Entry 6SMH (electron microscopy, 4.30 A resolution (low resolution: residue-level contacts below are approximate; hydrogen-bond / salt-bridge calls are withheld)); this record covers chains C and F of the 16 polymer chains in the assembly.

== Chain C (and F) ==
Protein: Ribulose bisphosphate carboxylase large chain
From: Synechococcus elongatus (strain PCC 7942 / FACHB-805)
Notes: EC 4.1.1.39; chain F of this document is another copy of the same molecule, construct and numbering; everything in this record applies to it too
UniProtKB: Q31NB3 (RBL_SYNE7); residue numbers follow UniProt; this construct covers 19-465
Sequence (447 residues; numbered 19 to 465; the number before each row is that of its first residue):
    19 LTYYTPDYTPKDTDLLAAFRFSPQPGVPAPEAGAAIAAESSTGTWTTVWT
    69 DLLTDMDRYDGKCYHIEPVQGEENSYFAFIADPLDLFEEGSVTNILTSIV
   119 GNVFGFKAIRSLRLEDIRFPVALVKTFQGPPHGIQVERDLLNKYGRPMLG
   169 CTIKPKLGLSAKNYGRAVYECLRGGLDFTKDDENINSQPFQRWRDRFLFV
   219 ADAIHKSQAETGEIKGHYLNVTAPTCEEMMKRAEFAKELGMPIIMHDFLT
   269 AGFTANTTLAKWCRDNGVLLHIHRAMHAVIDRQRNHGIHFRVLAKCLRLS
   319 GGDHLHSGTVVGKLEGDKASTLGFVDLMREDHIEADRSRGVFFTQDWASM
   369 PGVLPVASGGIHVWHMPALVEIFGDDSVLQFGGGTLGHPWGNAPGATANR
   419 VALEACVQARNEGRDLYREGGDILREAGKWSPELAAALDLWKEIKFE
Sequence notes: conflict Pro48 (Asp in Q31NB3), Asp78 (Lys in Q31NB3), Asp100 (Tyr in Q31NB3)

== Chain C / chain F interface ==
Contacting residue pairs - 120 pairs, chain C then chain F:
  Ser59(C) with Lys174(F)
  Thr60(C) with Lys174(F)
  Thr64(C) with Lys172(F); Gly402(F)
  Thr65(C) with Thr403(F); Gly405(F)
  Val66(C) with Lys172(F)
  Tyr77(C) with Phe208(F)
  Asp103(C) with Gln206(F); Phe208(F)
  Leu104(C) with Leu175(F); Gln206(F)
  Phe105(C) with Gln206(F); Pro207(F)
  Glu106(C) with Asn204(F); Ser205(F); Pro242(F); Arg250(F)
  Glu107(C) with Pro207(F)
  Gly108(C) with Pro242(F)
  Ser109(C) with Pro242(F)
  Thr111(C) with Thr240(F); Thr268(F); Ala269(F)
  Asn112(C) with Asn204(F); Gln206(F)
  Leu114(C) with Thr268(F)
  Thr115(C) with Glu201(F); Asn202(F); Asp265(F); Thr268(F)
  Ser116(C) with Asn202(F)
  Val118(C) with Met294(F)
  Gly119(C) with Ala293(F); Met294(F)
  Phe122(C) with Ala296(F); Val297(F); Arg300(F)
  Gly123(C) with Arg300(F)
  Phe124(C) with Arg300(F)
  Lys125(C) with Arg300(F)
  Arg128(C) with Arg300(F)
  Lys172(C) with Thr64(F)
  Lys174(C) with Thr60(F)
  Leu175(C) with Leu104(F)
  Gly176(C) with Tyr77(F)
  Asn202(C) with Thr115(F); Ser116(F)
  Asn204(C) with Glu106(F); Asn112(F)
  Ser205(C) with Glu106(F)
  Gln206(C) with Asp103(F); Leu104(F); Phe105(F); Asn112(F)
  Pro207(C) with Phe105(F); Glu107(F)
  Phe208(C) with Asp103(F)
  Arg210(C) with Glu107(F)
  Thr240(C) with Thr111(F)
  Ala241(C) with Thr272(F)
  Pro242(C) with Glu106(F); Gly108(F); Ser109(F); Thr272(F); Thr275(F)
  Thr243(C) with Thr272(F); Thr276(F)
  Cys244(C) with Cys244(F); Thr272(F); Thr276(F)
  Met248(C) with Glu245(F)
  Arg250(C) with Glu106(F)
  Asp265(C) with Thr115(F)
  Thr268(C) with Thr111(F); Leu114(F); Thr115(F); Phe271(F)
  Ala269(C) with Thr111(F); Gly270(F); Phe271(F); Thr272(F)
  Gly270(C) with Ala269(F); Gly270(F)
  Phe271(C) with Ala269(F)
  Thr272(C) with Ala241(F); Pro242(F); Thr243(F); Cys244(F); Met247(F); Ala269(F); Ala273(F)
  Ala273(C) with Thr272(F)
  Thr275(C) with Pro242(F)
  Thr276(C) with Thr243(F); Cys244(F)
  Ala293(C) with Gly119(F)
  Met294(C) with Val118(F); Gly119(F)
  Ala296(C) with Phe122(F); His304(F)
  Val297(C) with Val118(F); Phe122(F); Ile298(F); His304(F); Ile306(F)
  Ile298(C) with Val297(F)
  Arg300(C) with Gly123(F); Lys125(F); Ile127(F); Arg128(F); His304(F)
  Gln301(C) with His304(F)
  His304(C) with Ala296(F); Val297(F); Arg300(F)
  Gly305(C) with Val297(F)
  Gly402(C) with Thr64(F)
  Thr403(C) with Thr65(F)
  Gly405(C) with Thr65(F)
Also at the interface, not in a pair above, chain C (72 interface residues in all): Gly61, Met74, Ile117, Asn120, Pro173, His295, Ile306, Gly401
Also at the interface, not in a pair above, chain F (71 interface residues in all): Thr62, Val66, Ser129, Pro173, Met248, Lys279, His295, Gln301, Gly305, Gly401

== In short ==
72 residues of chain C and 71 residues of chain F are in contact.
Chain C and chain F are both Ribulose bisphosphate carboxylase large chain (Synechococcus elongatus (strain
PCC 7942 / FACHB-805)); the structure, Cryo-electron microscopy structure of a RbcL-Raf1 supercomplex from
Synechococcus elongatus PCC 7942, was determined by electron microscopy.
